Entry 4KMU (X-ray diffraction, 3.85 A resolution); this record covers chains B and D of the 6 polymer chains in the assembly.

[Chain B]
Name: DNA-directed RNA polymerase subunit alpha
Organism: Escherichia coli
Notes: EC 2.7.7.6
Reference sequence: P0A7Z4 (RPOA_ECOLI); residue numbers follow UniProt; this construct covers 1-329
Amino-acid sequence (329 residues; numbered 1 to 329; the number before each row is that of its first residue):
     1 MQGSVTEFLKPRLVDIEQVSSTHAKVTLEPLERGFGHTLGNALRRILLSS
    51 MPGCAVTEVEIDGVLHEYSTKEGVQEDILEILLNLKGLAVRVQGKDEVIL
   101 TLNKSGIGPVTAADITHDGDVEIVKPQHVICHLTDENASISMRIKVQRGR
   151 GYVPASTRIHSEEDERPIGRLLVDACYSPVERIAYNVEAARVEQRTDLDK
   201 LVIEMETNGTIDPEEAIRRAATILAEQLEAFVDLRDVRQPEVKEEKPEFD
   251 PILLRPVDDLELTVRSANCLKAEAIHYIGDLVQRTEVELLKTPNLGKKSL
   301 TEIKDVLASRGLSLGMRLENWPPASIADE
Unresolved in the structure: 1-5, 158-167, 237-329
UniProt features mapped onto this chain:
  - region: Glu-162 to Glu-165 (Required for interaction with Crp at class II promoters)
  - modified residue: Arg-265 (ADP-ribosylarginine), Lys-297 (N6-acetyllysine), Lys-298 (N6-acetyllysine)
  - mutagenesis: Arg-45 (R45C: In rpoA112; temperature-sensitive, blocks RNA polymerase assembly), Glu-162 to Glu-165 (5-fold decrease in CRP-class II promoter-dependent transcription), Glu-165 (E165K: 5-fold decrease in CRP-class II promoter-dependent transcription), Arg-191 (R191C: In rpoA101; temperature-sensitive)

[Chain D]
Name: DNA-directed RNA polymerase subunit beta'
Organism: Escherichia coli
Notes: EC 2.7.7.6
Reference sequence: P0A8T7 (RPOC_ECOLI); residues 1-1407 here = UniProt positions 1-1407
Amino-acid sequence (1407 residues; numbered 1 to 1407; the number before each row is that of its first residue):
     1 MKDLLKFLKAQTKTEEFDAIKIALASPDMIRSWSFGEVKKPETINYRTFK
    51 PERDGLFCARIFGPVKDYECLCGKYKRLKHRGVICEKCGVEVTQTKVRRE
   101 RMGHIELASPTAHIWFLKSLPSRIGLLLDMPLRDIERVLYFESYVVIEGG
   151 MTNLERQQILTEEQYLDALEEFGDEFDAKMGAEAIQALLKSMDLEQECEQ
   201 LREELNETNSETKRKKLTKRIKLLEAFVQSGNKPEWMILTVLPVLPPDLR
   251 PLVPLDGGRFATSDLNDLYRRVINRNNRLKRLLDLAAPDIIVRNEKRMLQ
   301 EAVDALLDNGRRGRAITGSNKRPLKSLADMIKGKQGRFRQNLLGKRVDYS
   351 GRSVITVGPYLRLHQCGLPKKMALELFKPFIYGKLELRGLATTIKAAKKM
   401 VEREEAVVWDILDEVIREHPVLLNRAPTLHRLGIQAFEPVLIEGKAIQLH
   451 PLVCAAYNADFDGDQMAVHVPLTLEAQLEARALMMSTNNILSPANGEPII
   501 VPSQDVVLGLYYMTRDCVNAKGEGMVLTGPKEAERLYRSGLASLHARVKV
   551 RITEYEKDANGELVAKTSLKDTTVGRAILWMIVPKGLPYSIVNQALGKKA
   601 ISKMLNTCYRILGLKPTVIFADQIMYTGFAYAARSGASVGIDDMVIPEKK
   651 HEIISEAEAEVAEIQEQFQSGLVTAGERYNKVIDIWAAANDRVSKAMMDN
   701 LQTETVINRDGQEEKQVSFNSIYMMADSGARGSAAQIRQLAGMRGLMAKP
   751 DGSIIETPITANFREGLNVLQYFISTHGARKGLADTALKTANSGYLTRRL
   801 VDVAQDLVVTEDDCGTHEGIMMTPVIEGGDVKEPLRDRVLGRVTAEDVLK
   851 PGTADILVPRNTLLHEQWCDLLEENSVDAVKVRSVVSCDTDFGVCAHCYG
   901 RDLARGHIINKGEAIGVIAAQSIGEPGTQLTMRTFHIGGAASRAAAESSI
   951 QVKNKGSIKLSNVKSVVNSSGKLVITSRNTELKLIDEFGRTKESYKVPYG
  1001 AVLAKGDGEQVAGGETVANWDPHTMPVITEVSGFVRFTDMIDGQTITRQT
  1051 DELTGLSSLVVLDSAERTAGGKDLRPALKIVDAQGNDVLIPGTDMPAQYF
  1101 LPGKAIVQLEDGVQISSGDTLARIPQESGGTKDITGGLPRVADLFEARRP
  1151 KEPAILAEISGIVSFGKETKGKRRLVITPVDGSDPYEEMIPKWRQLNVFE
  1201 GERVERGDVISDGPEAPHDILRLRGVHAVTRYIVNEVQDVYRLQGVKIND
  1251 KHIEVIVRQMLRKATIVNAGSSDFLEGEQVEYSRVKIANRELEANGKVGA
  1301 TYSRDLLGITKASLATESFISAASFQETTRVLTEAAVAGKRDELRGLKEN
  1351 VIVGRLIPAGTGYAYHQDRMRRRAAGEAPAAPQVTAEDASASLAELLNAG
  1401 LGGSDNE
Unresolved in the structure: 1-7, 334-343, 934-1132, 1377-1407
Bound ions: Zn2+ site 1: Cys-70, Cys-72, Cys-85; Mg2+: Asp-462, Asp-464; Zn2+ site 2: Cys-814, Cys-888, Cys-898
UniProt features mapped onto this chain:
  - binding site (Zn(2+)): Cys-70, Cys-72, Cys-85, Cys-88, Cys-814, Cys-888, Cys-895, Cys-898
  - binding site (Mg(2+)): Asp-460, Asp-462, Asp-464
  - modified residue: Lys-983 (N6-acetyllysine)
  - mutagenesis: Gln-504 (Q504P: Resistant to antibiotics salinamide A and B), Asn-690 (N690D: Resistant to antibiotics salinamide A and B), Met-697 (M697V: Resistant to antibiotics salinamide A and B), Ala-735 (A735T: Resistant to antibiotics salinamide A and B), Arg-738 (R738C/H/P/S: Resistant to antibiotics salinamide A and B), Ala-748 (A748E: Resistant to antibiotics salinamide A and B), Pro-758 (P758S/T: Resistant to antibiotics salinamide A and B), Phe-763 (F763C: Resistant to antibiotics salinamide A and B), Ser-775 (S775A: Resistant to antibiotics salinamide A and B), Ala-779 (A779T/V: Resistant to antibiotics salinamide A and B), Arg-780 (R780C: Resistant to antibiotics salinamide A and B), Gly-782 (G782A/C: Resistant to antibiotics salinamide A and B), 1 further mutagenesis entry in UniProt

[How chain B and chain D interact]
Residue-residue contacts (26):
  Arg-44(B) / Tyr-537(D)
  Arg-45(B) / Arg-538(D)  hydrogen bond (backbone-side chain)
  Leu-48(B) / Glu-534(D)
  Leu-48(B) / Arg-538(D)
  Ser-49(B) / Arg-538(D)  hydrogen bond
  Leu-83(B) / Val-526(D)
  Leu-83(B) / Leu-527(D)  hydrophobic
  Leu-83(B) / Arg-551(D)
  Asn-84(B) / Arg-551(D)
  Lys-86(B) / Val-526(D)  hydrogen bond (side chain-backbone)
  Lys-86(B) / Arg-535(D)
  Tyr-152(B) / Leu-527(D)
  Tyr-152(B) / Lys-531(D)
  Tyr-152(B) / Glu-534(D)
  Tyr-152(B) / Arg-535(D)  hydrogen bond
  Asp-174(B) / Arg-535(D)  salt bridge
  Ser-178(B) / Glu-534(D)
  Val-180(B) / Glu-534(D)
  Glu-181(B) / Pro-530(D)
  Glu-181(B) / Lys-531(D)
  Glu-181(B) / Glu-534(D)
  Arg-182(B) / Met-581(D)  hydrogen bond
  Arg-191(B) / Glu-443(D)  salt bridge
  Glu-193(B) / Asp-410(D)
  Thr-196(B) / Glu-443(D)  hydrogen bond
  Glu-206(B) / Pro-530(D)
Interface residues without a listed pair, chain B (21 interface residues in all): Pro-154, Ala-155, Cys-176, Ile-183
Interface residues without a listed pair, chain D (17 interface residues in all): Leu-441, Glu-523, Met-525, Thr-528, Arg-634

[In short]
21 residues of chain B face 17 of chain D across their interface, with 6 hydrogen bonds and 2 salt bridges.
Polar contacts include Asp-174(B)/Arg-535(D), Arg-191(B)/Glu-443(D) and Arg-45(B)/Arg-538(D).
Chain B is DNA-directed RNA polymerase subunit alpha and chain D is DNA-directed RNA polymerase subunit beta',
both from Escherichia coli; the structure, X-ray crystal structure of the Escherichia coli RNA polymerase in
complex with Rifampin, was determined by X-ray diffraction together with 4KN4 and 4KN7 from the same study.
